PDB entry 4UBF | X-ray diffraction, 3.00 A resolution | chains A and B of the 3 polymer chains in the assembly

[Chain A (and B)]
Name: Kinesin-like protein KIF2C
From: Homo sapiens
Notes: chain B of this document is another copy of the same molecule, construct and numbering; everything in this record applies to it too
UniProt: Q99661 (KIF2C_HUMAN); residues 225-593 here = UniProt positions 225-593
Amino-acid sequence (387 residues; row label = number of the first residue in the row):
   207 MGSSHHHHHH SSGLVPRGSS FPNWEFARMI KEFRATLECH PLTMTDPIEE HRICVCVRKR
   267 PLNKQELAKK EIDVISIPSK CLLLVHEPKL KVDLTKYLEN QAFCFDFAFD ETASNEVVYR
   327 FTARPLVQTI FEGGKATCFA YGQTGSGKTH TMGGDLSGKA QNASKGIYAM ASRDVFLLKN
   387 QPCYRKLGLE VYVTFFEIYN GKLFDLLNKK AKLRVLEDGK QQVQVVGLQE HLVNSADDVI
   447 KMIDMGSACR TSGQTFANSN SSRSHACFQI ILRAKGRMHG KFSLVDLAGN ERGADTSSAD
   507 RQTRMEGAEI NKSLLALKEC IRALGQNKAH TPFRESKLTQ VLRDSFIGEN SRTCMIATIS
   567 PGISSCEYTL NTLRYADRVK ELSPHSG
Disordered / not traced: 207-227, 360-370, 386-393, 424-428, 457-468, 498-512, 588-593 (chain B: 207-228, 298, 360-369, 426-427, 457-465, 498-512, 534-536, 588-593)
Construct notes: expression tag (207-224)
Bound ions: Mg2+: Thr355 (together with ADP)
Small-molecule neighbours: ADP (adenosine-5'-diphosphate): Arg264, Arg266, Pro267, Asn269, Gln349, Thr350, Gly351, Ser352, Gly353, Lys354, Thr355, His356
UniProt features mapped onto this chain:
  - motif: Lys415 to Lys418 (Nuclear localization signal)
  - binding site (ATP): Arg264, Gly348 to Thr355
  - modified residue: Ser519 (Phosphoserine)
What the authors report for this chain:
  - self-association interface (contacts with another copy of this molecule); pairs are residue here / residue on that copy: Glu244-Lys286 (salt bridge)
  - conformationally variable residues (domain motion, side-chain flip): Glu244, His257, Arg258

[Chain A / chain B interface]
Pairs across the interface (30; chain A residue first):
  Phe239(A) - Cys310(B)  hydrophobic
  Thr242(A) - Cys287(B)
  Thr242(A) - Cys310(B)  hydrogen bond
  Thr242(A) - Phe311(B)
  Leu243(A) - Cys287(B)
  Leu243(A) - Leu288(B)  hydrophobic
  Leu243(A) - Cys310(B)  hydrophobic
  Glu244(A) - Lys286(B)  salt bridge
  Glu244(A) - Cys287(B)  hydrogen bond (backbone-side chain)
  His246(A) - His246(B)  hydrogen bond
  Lys286(A) - Glu244(B)  salt bridge
  Cys287(A) - Thr242(B)  hydrogen bond (side chain-backbone)
  Cys287(A) - Leu243(B)  hydrophobic
  Cys287(A) - Glu244(B)
  Leu288(A) - Leu243(B)  hydrophobic
  Leu288(A) - Pro284(B)  hydrophobic
  Leu290(A) - Ala308(B)  hydrophobic
  Asn306(A) - Asn306(B)
  Asn306(A) - Gln307(B)
  Asn306(A) - Ala308(B)  hydrogen bond (backbone-backbone)
  Gln307(A) - Asn306(B)
  Ala308(A) - Leu290(B)  hydrophobic
  Ala308(A) - Asn306(B)  hydrogen bond (backbone-backbone)
  Phe309(A) - Phe239(B)
  Cys310(A) - Phe239(B)
  Cys310(A) - Thr242(B)
  Cys310(A) - Leu243(B)  hydrophobic
  Phe311(A) - Thr242(B)
  Asp312(A) - Thr242(B)
  Arg584(A) - Met235(B)
Other interface residues (no listed pair), chain A (21 interface residues in all): Ser285, Glu305, Asp583, Lys586
Other interface residues (no listed pair), chain B (20 interface residues in all): Glu238, Ser285, Glu305, Asp312
Interface features reported in the paper:
  - pairs named by the authors: Glu244(A)-Lys286(B) (salt bridge)

[Overview]
21 residues of chain A and 20 residues of chain B are in contact; the contacts include 6 hydrogen bonds and 2
salt bridges. Polar pairs include Glu244(A)-Lys286(B), Thr242(A)-Cys310(B) and Glu244(A)-Cys287(B). The paper
describes a salt bridge between Glu244(A) and Lys286(B). The paper reports conformational variability at
Glu244(A), His257(A) and Arg258(A); a self-association interface involving Glu244(A) and Lys286(A).
Chain A and chain B are both Kinesin-like protein KIF2C (Homo sapiens); the structure, HsMCAK motor domain
complex, was determined by X-ray diffraction.
